Entry 4U6Q (X-ray diffraction, 2.30 A resolution); this record covers chain A.

== Chain A ==
Molecule: C-terminal-binding protein 1
Organism: Homo sapiens
Notes: EC 1.1.1.-; fragment: NAD nucleotide binding residues 28-353
UniProtKB: Q13363 (CTBP1_HUMAN); numbering as in UniProt (aligned over 28-353)
Chain sequence (347 residues; each row starts with the number of its first residue):
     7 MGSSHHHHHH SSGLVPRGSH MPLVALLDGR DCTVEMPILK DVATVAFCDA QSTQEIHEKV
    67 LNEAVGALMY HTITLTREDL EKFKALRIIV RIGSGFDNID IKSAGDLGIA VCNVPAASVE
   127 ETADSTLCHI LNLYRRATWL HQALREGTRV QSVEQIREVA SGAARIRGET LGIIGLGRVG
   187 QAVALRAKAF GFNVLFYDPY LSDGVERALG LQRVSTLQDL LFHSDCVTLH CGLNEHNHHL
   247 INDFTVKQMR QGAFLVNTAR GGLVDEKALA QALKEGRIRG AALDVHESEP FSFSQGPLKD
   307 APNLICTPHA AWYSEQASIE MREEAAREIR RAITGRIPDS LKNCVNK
Unresolved in the structure: 7-25
Sequence notes: expression tag (7-27)
Small-molecule neighbours:
  - (2E)-2-(hydroxyimino)-3-phenylpropanoic acid (3CR): Tyr-76, His-77, Arg-97, Ile-98, Gly-99, Ser-100, Gly-101, Ser-124, Val-159, Arg-266, His-315, Trp-318, Met-327
  - NADH (NAI; 1,4-dihydronicotinamide adenine dinucleotide): Ser-100, Gly-101, Pro-121, Thr-128, Ile-180, Gly-181, Leu-182, Gly-183, Arg-184, Val-185, Gly-186, Tyr-203, Asp-204, Pro-205, Tyr-206, Leu-207, His-236, Cys-237, Gly-238, Leu-239, Asn-240, Asn-243, Leu-246, Thr-264, Ala-265, Arg-266, Asp-290, Val-291, His-315, Ala-317, Trp-318
Curated features (UniProtKB/Swiss-Prot):
  - active site: Arg-266, Glu-295, His-315 (Proton donor)
  - binding site (NAD(+)): Ser-100, Ile-180 to Val-185, Asp-204, Cys-237 to Asn-243, Thr-264 to Arg-266, Asp-290, His-315 to Trp-318
  - modified residue: Ser-300 (Phosphoserine)
  - natural variant: Arg-342 (R342W: In HADDTS)
  - mutagenesis: Ala-52 (A52E: Loss of interaction with SIMC1. No effect on its proteolytic processing mediated by CAPN3), Val-66 (V66R: Loss of interaction with SIMC1. Reduced proteolytic processing mediated by CAPN3), Cys-134 (C134A: Strongly reduces E1A binding; when associated with A-138; A-141 and A-150), Asn-138 (N138A: Strongly reduces E1A binding; when associated with A-134; A-141 and A-150), Arg-141 to Arg-142 (Strongly reduces E1A binding; when associated with A-163 and A-171), Arg-141 (R141A: Strongly reduces E1A binding; when associated with A-134; A-138 and A-150), Leu-150 (L150A: Strongly reduces E1A binding; when associated with A-134; A-138 and A-141), Arg-163 (R163A: Strongly reduces E1A binding; when associated with A-141; A-142 and A-171), Arg-171 (R171A: Strongly reduces E1A binding; when associated with A-141; A-142 and A-163), Gly-181 (G181V: Strongly reduces E1A binding; when associated with V-183 and A-204), Gly-183 (G183A: Reduced proteolytic processing mediated by CAPN3; when associated with A-186; G183V: Strongly reduces E1A binding; when associated with V-181 and A-204), Gly-186 (G186A: Reduced proteolytic processing mediated by CAPN3; when associated with A-183), 5 further mutagenesis entries in UniProt
From the paper describing this entry:
  - binding site for (2E)-2-(hydroxyimino)-3-phenylpropanoic acid: Arg-97, Arg-266, His-315, Trp-318

== Overview ==
Bound to chain A: NADH and (2E)-2-(hydroxyimino)-3-phenylpropanoic acid. From UniProt: 3 active-site residues,
23 NAD+-binding residues and 17 mutagenesis sites. From the paper: a binding site for
(2E)-2-(hydroxyimino)-3-phenylpropanoic acid at Arg-97, Arg-266 and His-315 among others.
Chain A is C-terminal-binding protein 1 (Homo sapiens); the structure, CtBP1 bound to inhibitor
2-(hydroxyimino)-3-phenylpropanoic acid, was determined by X-ray diffraction (same publication as 4U6S).
